8KEC - chains i and d of the 36 polymer chains in the assembly; structure by electron microscopy, 3.90 A resolution.

# Chain i (and d)
Molecule: short tail fiber
Organism: unclassified Caudoviricetes
Notes: chain d of this document is another copy of the same molecule, construct and numbering; everything in this record applies to it too
Amino-acid sequence (462 residues; numbered 1 to 462; the number before each row is that of its first residue):
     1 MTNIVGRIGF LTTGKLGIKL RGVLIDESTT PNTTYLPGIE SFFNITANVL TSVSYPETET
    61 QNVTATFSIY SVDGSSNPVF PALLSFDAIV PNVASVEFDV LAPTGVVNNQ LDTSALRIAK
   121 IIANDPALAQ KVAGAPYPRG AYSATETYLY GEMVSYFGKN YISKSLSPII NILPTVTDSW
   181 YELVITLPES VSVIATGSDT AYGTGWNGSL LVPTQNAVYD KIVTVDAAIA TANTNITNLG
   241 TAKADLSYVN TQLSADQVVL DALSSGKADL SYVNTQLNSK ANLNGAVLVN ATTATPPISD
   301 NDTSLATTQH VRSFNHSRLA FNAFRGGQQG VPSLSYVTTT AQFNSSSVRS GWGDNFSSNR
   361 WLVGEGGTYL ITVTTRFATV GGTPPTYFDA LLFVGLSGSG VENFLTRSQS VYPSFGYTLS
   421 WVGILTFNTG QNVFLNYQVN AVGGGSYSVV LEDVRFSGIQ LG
Disordered / not traced: 1, 281-462

# Interface between chain i and chain d
Contacting residue pairs - 24 pairs, chain i then chain d:
  Gly6(i) - Asn32(d)
  Arg7(i) - Pro31(d)
  Arg7(i) - Asn32(d)  hydrogen bond (backbone-backbone)
  Arg7(i) - Thr33(d)  hydrogen bond
  Arg7(i) - Thr34(d)  hydrogen bond (backbone-backbone)
  Ile8(i) - Thr34(d)
  Gly9(i) - Thr33(d)
  Gly9(i) - Thr34(d)  hydrogen bond (backbone-backbone)
  Gly9(i) - Tyr35(d)
  Gly9(i) - Leu36(d)
  Phe10(i) - Leu20(d)  hydrophobic
  Phe10(i) - Tyr35(d)  hydrophobic
  Phe10(i) - Leu36(d)
  Phe10(i) - Ile39(d)
  Phe10(i) - Ser41(d)
  Phe10(i) - Tyr55(d)
  Leu83(i) - Leu36(d)  hydrophobic
  Leu84(i) - Leu36(d)  hydrophobic
  Glu97(i) - Thr30(d)
  Glu97(i) - Pro31(d)
  Glu97(i) - Asn32(d)  hydrogen bond (side chain-backbone)
  Asp99(i) - Ile25(d)
  Asp99(i) - Glu27(d)
  Asp99(i) - Asn32(d)  hydrogen bond
Interface residues without a listed pair, chain i (10 interface residues in all): Phe98
Interface residues without a listed pair, chain d (15 interface residues in all): Thr29, Pro56

# In short
10 residues of chain i face 15 of chain d across their interface, with 6 hydrogen bonds. Among the polar pairs
are Arg7(i)-Thr33(d), Glu97(i)-Asn32(d) and Asp99(i)-Asn32(d).
Both chains are short tail fiber (unclassified Caudoviricetes). Entry 8KEC (Cyanophage A-1(L) tail fiber) was
determined by electron microscopy together with 8KEA, 8KEE, 8KEF and 8KEG from the same study.
